8EAF - chains C and D of the 7 polymer chains in the assembly; structure by electron microscopy, 2.62 A resolution.

Chain C (and D):
Protein: Minichromosome maintenance protein MCM
Source organism: Saccharolobus solfataricus P2
Notes: EC 3.6.4.12; chain D of this document is another copy of the same molecule, construct and numbering; everything in this record applies to it too
Reference sequence: Q9UXG1 (MCM_SACS2); numbering as in UniProt; present here: 2-265, 269-612
Amino-acid sequence (610 residues; row label = number of the first residue in the row; note: 3 numbers in that range are skipped by the numbering (no residue carries them; nothing is unmodelled there); numbering starts at 0):
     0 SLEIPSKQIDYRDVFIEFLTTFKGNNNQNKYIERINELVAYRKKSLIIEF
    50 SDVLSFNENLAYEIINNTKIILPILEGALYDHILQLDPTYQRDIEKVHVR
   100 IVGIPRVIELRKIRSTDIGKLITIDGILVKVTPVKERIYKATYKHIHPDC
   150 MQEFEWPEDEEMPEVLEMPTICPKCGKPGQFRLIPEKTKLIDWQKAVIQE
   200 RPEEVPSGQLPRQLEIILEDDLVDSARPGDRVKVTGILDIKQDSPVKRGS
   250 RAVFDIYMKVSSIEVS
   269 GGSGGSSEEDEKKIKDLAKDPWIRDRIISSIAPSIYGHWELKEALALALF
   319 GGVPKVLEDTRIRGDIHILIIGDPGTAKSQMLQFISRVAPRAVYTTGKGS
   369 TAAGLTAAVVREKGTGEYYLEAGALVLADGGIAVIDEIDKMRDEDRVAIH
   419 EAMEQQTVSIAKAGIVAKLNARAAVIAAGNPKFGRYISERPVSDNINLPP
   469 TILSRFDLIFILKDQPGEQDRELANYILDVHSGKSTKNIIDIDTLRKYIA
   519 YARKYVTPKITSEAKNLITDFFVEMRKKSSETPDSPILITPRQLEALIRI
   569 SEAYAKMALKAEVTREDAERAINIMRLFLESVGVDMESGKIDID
Not modelled in the structure: 0-6, 269-274, 605-612
Sequence notes: expression tag (0-1); conflict G269 (Leu in Q9UXG1), G270 (Asp in Q9UXG1), S271 (Glu in Q9UXG1), G272 (Val in Q9UXG1), G273 (Ile in Q9UXG1), S274 (Ile in Q9UXG1)
Swiss-Prot annotation at these positions:
  - motif: S472 to D475 (Arginine finger)
  - binding site (ATP): G340 to S347
  - mutagenesis: L189 (L189D: Predominantly monomeric and loss of helicase activity; when associated with R-191), D191 (D191R: Predominantly monomeric and loss of helicase activity; when associated with D-189), E202 to V204 (Loss of helicase activity), F318 (F318A: No effect on helicase and ATPase activity), E326 to D327 (Impairs helicase activity; when associated with A-329), R329 (R329A: Impairs helicase activity; when associated with 326-A-A-327), R331 (R331A: Loss of helicase and ATPase activity), K346 (K346A: Loss of helicase and ATPase activity; K346A: Sharp decrease in ATPase activity. Almost devoid of helicase activity), R359 (R359A: Loss of helicase and reduction of ATPase activity), K366 (K366E: Loss of helicase and reduction of ATPase activity), T374 (T374E: Reduction of helicase and gain of ATPase activity), D404 (D404A: Loss of helicase and ATPase activity), 9 further mutagenesis entries in UniProt
Bound ions: Zn2+: H144, C149, C171, C174; Mg2+: S347 (together with 08T)
Ligand contacts:
  - 08T ([[[(2R,3S,4R,5R)-5-(6-aminopurin-9-yl)-3,4-bis(oxidanyl)oxolan-2-yl]methoxy-oxidanyl-phosphoryl]oxy-oxidanyl-phosphoryl]oxy-tris(fluoranyl)beryllium), molecule 1: S302, I303, Y304, D341, P342, G343, T344, A345, K346, S347, Q348, E405, N448, L491, I495
  - 08T, molecule 2: E422, Q423, R473, P559, R560, E563
What the authors report for this chain:
  - catalytic residues: E405 (citing earlier work)

How chain C and chain D interact:
Contacting residue pairs - 115 pairs, chain C then chain D:
  R113(C) with E135(D); D191(D); V222(D); D223(D), salt bridge
  S114(C) with E135(D); L189(D); D191(D), hydrogen bond (backbone-side chain)
  E159(C) with R181(D), salt bridge
  E166(C) with Q179(D); R181(D), salt bridge
  M167(C) with Q179(D)
  T169(C) with Q179(D)
  I170(C) with H146(D)
  P201(C) with N438(D)
  S206(C) with R226(D); D397(D), hydrogen bond
  G207(C) with R226(D); V394(D); D397(D)
  Q208(C) with R226(D)
  L209(C) with L388(D)
  R211(C) with D223(D), salt bridge
  D238(C) with P184(D)
  I239(C) with L189(D), hydrophobic
  Q241(C) with P184(D)
  K246(C) with K246(D)
  R247(C) with L165(D); M167(D)
  G248(C) with D242(D); P244(D)
  S249(C) with V164(D); L165(D); Q241(D); D242(D), hydrogen bond (side chain-backbone); P244(D)
  R250(C) with E163(D); W192(D)
  A251(C) with R136(D); I137(D), hydrogen bond (backbone-backbone); E163(D)
  V252(C) with K134(D); E135(D); W192(D), hydrophobic
  F253(C) with K134(D); E135(D), hydrogen bond (backbone-backbone); I137(D), hydrophobic
  D254(C) with K134(D)
  I255(C) with E135(D)
  P301(C) with D327(D)
  S302(C) with L325(D); D327(D), hydrogen bond
  P342(C) with S472(D); T558(D); R560(D)
  G343(C) with P559(D); R560(D)
  S347(C) with Q423(D)
  Q348(C) with T328(D), hydrogen bond; R329(D); Q423(D), hydrogen bond
  Q351(C) with Q423(D)
  F352(C) with D327(D)
  R355(C) with L325(D); E326(D), hydrogen bond (side chain-backbone); D327(D), hydrogen bond (side chain-backbone); T328(D)
  V361(C) with V434(D), hydrophobic
  Y362(C) with E419(D); S427(D); K436(D)
  T364(C) with E419(D), hydrogen bond; S427(D)
  K366(C) with E412(D); V415(D); A416(D)
  G367(C) with S427(D); I428(D); A429(D), hydrogen bond (backbone-backbone); K430(D)
  S368(C) with A429(D)
  T369(C) with A429(D), hydrogen bond (backbone-backbone); K430(D)
  G372(C) with A429(D); K430(D); A431(D)
  V378(C) with Y386(D), hydrophobic
  K381(C) with K381(D); T383(D); G384(D)
  A390(C) with G432(D)
  E405(C) with H418(D)
  N448(C) with T469(D)
  R453(C) with L556(D)
  D482(C) with R544(D), salt bridge; T558(D); P559(D)
  P484(C) with R544(D); S548(D)
  D488(C) with R544(D), salt bridge
  R489(C) with T537(D); D538(D), salt bridge; V541(D)
  A492(C) with T537(D); L562(D), hydrophobic
  N493(C) with K533(D), hydrogen bond; T537(D)
  I495(C) with L562(D), hydrophobic
  L496(C) with K533(D); T537(D); I566(D), hydrophobic
  D497(C) with K533(D)
  V498(C) with L325(D), hydrophobic
  H499(C) with K323(D); I330(D); E563(D)
Other interface residues (no listed pair), chain C (76 interface residues in all): R110, I117, W155, P162, P210, T363, A376, E389, A392, L395, K408, F451, G452, Q483, L491, S503
Other interface residues (no listed pair), chain D (86 interface residues in all): T131, P132, V133, I145, L182, I190, Q193, V245, A390, L395, G398, T425, L437, R440, P468, R473, I536, F540, S547, I557

Summary:
The interface between chain C and chain D involves 76 residues on one side and 86 on the other, with 14
hydrogen bonds and 7 salt bridges. Polar contacts include R113(C)-D223(D), E159(C)-R181(D) and
E166(C)-R181(D). Bound to chain C: compound 08T. From the paper: the catalytic residue E405(C).
Chain C and chain D are both Minichromosome maintenance protein MCM (Saccharolobus solfataricus P2); the
structure, SsoMCM hexamer bound to Mg/ADP-BeFx and 12-mer oligo-dT. Class 1, was determined by electron
microscopy together with 8EAG, 8EAH, 8EAJ, 8EAK, 8EAL and 8EAM from the same study.
